PDB entry 4KWF | X-ray diffraction, 2.31 A resolution | chains B and C of the 4 polymer chains in the assembly

Chain B (and C):
Protein: Aldehyde dehydrogenase, mitochondrial
Organism: Homo sapiens
Notes: EC 1.2.1.3; chain C of this document is another copy of the same molecule, construct and numbering; everything in this record applies to it too
Reference sequence: P05091 (ALDH2_HUMAN); residues 7-500 here correspond to UniProt positions 24-517 (UniProt number = residue number + 17)
Amino-acid sequence (494 residues; row label = number of the first residue in the row):
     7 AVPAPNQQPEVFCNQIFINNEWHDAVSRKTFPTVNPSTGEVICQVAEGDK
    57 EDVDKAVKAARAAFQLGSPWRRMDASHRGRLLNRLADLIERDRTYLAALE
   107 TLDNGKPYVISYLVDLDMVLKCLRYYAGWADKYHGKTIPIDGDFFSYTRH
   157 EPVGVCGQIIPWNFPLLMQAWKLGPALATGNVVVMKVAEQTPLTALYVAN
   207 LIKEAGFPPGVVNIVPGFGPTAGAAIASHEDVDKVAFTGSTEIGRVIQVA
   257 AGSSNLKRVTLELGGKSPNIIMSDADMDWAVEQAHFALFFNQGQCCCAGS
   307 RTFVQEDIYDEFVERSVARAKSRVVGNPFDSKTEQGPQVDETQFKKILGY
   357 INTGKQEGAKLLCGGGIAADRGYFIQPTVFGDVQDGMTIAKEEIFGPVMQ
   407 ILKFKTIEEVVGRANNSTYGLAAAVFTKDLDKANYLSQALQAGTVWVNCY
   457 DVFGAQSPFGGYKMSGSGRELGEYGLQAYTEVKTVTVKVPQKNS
UniProt features mapped onto this chain:
  - active site: Glu268 (Proton acceptor), Cys302 (Nucleophile)
  - binding site (NAD(+)): Gly245 to Gly250
  - site: Asn169 (Transition state stabilizer)
  - modified residue (N6-acetyllysine): Lys35, Lys56, Lys61, Lys142, Lys351, Lys366, Lys409, Lys411, Lys434
Ligand contacts:
  - 1-benzyl-1H-indole-2,3-dione (3AK): Met124, Phe170, Leu173, Met174, Trp177, Glu268, Leu269, Phe296, Cys301, Cys302, Cys303, Ala304, Leu427, Asp457, Phe459, Phe465
  - guanidine (GAI): Phe70, Glu157, Pro158, Val159, Glu487
What the authors report for this chain:
  - binding site for 1-benzyl-1H-indole-2,3-dione: Met124, Phe170, Phe296, Cys301, Cys303, Phe459, Phe465
  - catalytic residues: Cys302 (citing earlier work)

Chain B / chain C interface:
Contacting residue pairs - 66 pairs, chain B then chain C:
  Leu72(B) - Asn499(C)
  Gly73(B) - Gln497(C)
  Gly73(B) - Asn499(C)  hydrogen bond (backbone-side chain)
  Arg77(B) - Lys498(C)
  Arg77(B) - Asn499(C)
  Arg77(B) - Ser500(C)  hydrogen bond (side chain-backbone)
  Arg78(B) - Gln497(C)
  Arg78(B) - Lys498(C)
  Arg78(B) - Asn499(C)
  Met79(B) - Lys498(C)
  Asp80(B) - Asp147(C)
  Asp80(B) - Gly148(C)  hydrogen bond (side chain-backbone)
  Asp80(B) - Lys498(C)  salt bridge
  Ala81(B) - Pro145(C)
  Ser82(B) - Asp147(C)  hydrogen bond
  Arg84(B) - Ser500(C)
  Asp137(B) - Pro145(C)
  His140(B) - Lys142(C)
  His140(B) - Thr143(C)
  Gly141(B) - Gly141(C)
  Gly141(B) - Lys142(C)
  Gly141(B) - Thr143(C)  hydrogen bond (backbone-backbone)
  Lys142(B) - His140(C)
  Lys142(B) - Gly141(C)
  Lys142(B) - Thr143(C)
  Thr143(B) - His140(C)
  Thr143(B) - Gly141(C)  hydrogen bond (side chain-backbone)
  Thr143(B) - Lys142(C)
  Thr143(B) - Tyr153(C)
  Thr143(B) - Thr154(C)  hydrogen bond (side chain-backbone)
  Pro145(B) - Ala81(C)
  Pro145(B) - Asp137(C)
  Asp147(B) - Asp80(C)
  Asp147(B) - Ser82(C)  hydrogen bond
  Gly148(B) - Asp80(C)  hydrogen bond (backbone-side chain)
  Asp149(B) - Arg78(C)  salt bridge
  Phe151(B) - Tyr153(C)  hydrophobic
  Tyr153(B) - Thr143(C)
  Tyr153(B) - Phe151(C)
  Thr154(B) - Thr143(C)  hydrogen bond (backbone-side chain)
  Arg155(B) - Asn499(C)  hydrogen bond (side chain-backbone)
  Arg155(B) - Ser500(C)
  Glu157(B) - Ser500(C)
  Pro158(B) - Ser500(C)
  Lys434(B) - Asp435(C)
  Lys434(B) - Leu436(C)  hydrogen bond (backbone-backbone)
  Asp435(B) - Lys434(C)
  Leu436(B) - Lys434(C)  hydrogen bond (backbone-backbone)
  Leu436(B) - Leu436(C)
  Leu436(B) - Val453(C)  hydrophobic
  Leu436(B) - Asn454(C)
  Ala439(B) - Leu436(C)  hydrophobic
  Asn454(B) - Leu436(C)
  Gln497(B) - Gly73(C)
  Gln497(B) - Arg78(C)
  Lys498(B) - Arg78(C)
  Lys498(B) - Asp80(C)  salt bridge
  Asn499(B) - Leu72(C)
  Asn499(B) - Gly73(C)  hydrogen bond (side chain-backbone)
  Asn499(B) - Arg77(C)
  Asn499(B) - Arg78(C)
  Ser500(B) - Arg77(C)  hydrogen bond (backbone-side chain)
  Ser500(B) - Arg84(C)
  Ser500(B) - Arg155(C)
  Ser500(B) - Glu157(C)
  Ser500(B) - Pro158(C)
Other interface residues (no listed pair), chain B (38 interface residues in all): Ile144, His156, Gly186, Thr433, Val453
Other interface residues (no listed pair), chain C (38 interface residues in all): Met79, Lys138, Ile144, His156, Thr433, Asp437, Ala439

Overview:
Chain B and chain C each contribute 38 residues to their interface; the contacts include 15 hydrogen bonds and
3 salt bridges. Polar pairs include Asp80(B)-Lys498(C), Asp149(B)-Arg78(C) and Gly73(B)-Asn499(C). Bound to
chain B: 1-benzyl-1H-indole-2,3-dione and guanidine. From the paper: the catalytic residue Cys302(B); a
binding site for 1-benzyl-1H-indole-2,3-dione at Met124(B), Phe170(B) and Phe296(B) among others.
Chain B and chain C are both Aldehyde dehydrogenase, mitochondrial (Homo sapiens); the structure, Crystal
Structure Analysis of ALDH2+ALDiB33, was determined by X-ray diffraction (same publication as 4L1O and 4KWG).
